Entry 7ZQK (X-ray diffraction, 2.20 A resolution); this record covers chains O and R.

[Chain O]
Protein: Glyceraldehyde-3-phosphate dehydrogenase A, chloroplastic
From: Chlamydomonas reinhardtii
Notes: EC 1.2.1.13
Reference sequence: P50362 (G3PA_CHLRE); the construct lacks a stretch of the UniProt sequence and is renumbered around it, so the offset changes along the chain: 2-18 = UniProt 39-55; 19-34 = UniProt 58-73; 36-60 = UniProt 74-98; 61-122 = UniProt 100-161; 2 more segments
Sequence (348 residues; each row starts with the number of its first residue; note: 3 numbers in that range are skipped by the numbering (no residue carries them; nothing is unmodelled there); a row labelled like 1A-1C holds insertion residues (1A, then the next letters in order); numbers below 1 keep their minus sign (Met-8 is residue -8)):
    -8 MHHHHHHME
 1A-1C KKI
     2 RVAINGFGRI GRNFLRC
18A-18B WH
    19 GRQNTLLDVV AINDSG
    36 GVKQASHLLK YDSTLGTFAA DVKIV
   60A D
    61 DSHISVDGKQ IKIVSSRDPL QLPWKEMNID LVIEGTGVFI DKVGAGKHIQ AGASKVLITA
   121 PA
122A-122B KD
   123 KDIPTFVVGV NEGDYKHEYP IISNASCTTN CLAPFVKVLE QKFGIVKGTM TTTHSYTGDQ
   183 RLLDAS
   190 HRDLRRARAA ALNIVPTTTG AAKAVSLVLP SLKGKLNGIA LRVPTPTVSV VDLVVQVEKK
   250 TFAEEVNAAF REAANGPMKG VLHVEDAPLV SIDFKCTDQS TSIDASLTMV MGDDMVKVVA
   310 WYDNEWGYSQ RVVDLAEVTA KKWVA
Unresolved in the structure: -8 to 0, 334
Differences from the reference sequence: initiating methionine (-8); expression tag (-7 to -1)
Ligand contacts: NAD (nicotinamide-adenine-dinucleotide): Asn6, Gly7, Phe8, Gly9, Arg10, Ile11, Asn31, Ser33, Ser76, Arg77, Gly95, Thr96, Gly97, Val98, Phe99, Thr119, Ala120, Cys149, His176, Thr179, Asn313, Glu314, Tyr317
Swiss-Prot annotation at these positions:
  - active site: Cys149 (Nucleophile)
  - binding site (NADP(+)): Arg10, Ile11, Asp32, Arg77, Asn313
  - binding site (D-glyceraldehyde 3-phosphate): Ser148 to Thr150, Thr179, Arg195, Thr208, Gly209, Arg231
  - site: His176 (Activates thiol group during catalysis)
What the authors report for this chain:
  - binding site for NAD: Gly9, Arg10, Ile11, Ser33, Thr96, Ser188, Tyr317
  - contacts within the chain: Cys149-His176
  - binding site for sulfate ion: Ser148, Thr179, Arg195, Thr208, Arg231
  - post-translational modification sites: Cys149

[Chain R]
Protein: Glyceraldehyde-3-phosphate dehydrogenase A, chloroplastic
From: Chlamydomonas reinhardtii
Notes: EC 1.2.1.13
Reference sequence: P50362 (G3PA_CHLRE); the construct lacks a stretch of the UniProt sequence and is renumbered around it, so the offset changes along the chain: 2-18 = UniProt 39-55; 19-34 = UniProt 58-73; 36-60 = UniProt 74-98; 61-122 = UniProt 100-161; 2 more segments
Sequence (348 residues; numbered -9 to 334 plus 7 insertion-coded residues; 3 numbers in that range are skipped by the numbering (no residue carries them; nothing is unmodelled there); the number before each row is that of its first residue; a row labelled like 1B-1C holds insertion residues (1B, then the next letters in order); numbers below 1 keep their minus sign (Met-9 is residue -9)):
    -9 MHHHHHHMEK
 1B-1C KI
     2 RVAINGFGRI GRNFLRC
18A-18B WH
    19 GRQNTLLDVV AINDSG
    36 GVKQASHLLK YDSTLGTFAA DVKIV
   60B D
    61 DSHISVDGKQ IKIVSSRDPL QLPWKEMNID LVIEGTGVFI DKVGAGKHIQ AGASKVLITA
   121 PA
122A-122B KD
   123 KDIPTFVVGV NEGDYKHEYP IISNASCTTN CLAPFVKVLE QKFGIVKGTM TTTHSYTGDQ
   183 RLLDAS
   190 HRDLRRARAA ALNIVPTTTG AAKAVSLVLP SLKGKLNGIA LRVPTPTVSV VDLVVQVEKK
   250 TFAEEVNAAF REAANGPMKG VLHVEDAPLV SIDFKCTDQS TSIDASLTMV MGDDMVKVVA
   310 WYDNEWGYSQ RVVDLAEVTA KKWVA
Unresolved in the structure: -9 to 0, 334
Differences from the reference sequence: initiating methionine (-9); expression tag (-8 to -2)
Ligand contacts: NAD (nicotinamide-adenine-dinucleotide): Asn6, Gly7, Phe8, Gly9, Arg10, Ile11, Asn31, Ser33, Ser76, Arg77, Gly95, Thr96, Gly97, Val98, Phe99, Thr119, Ala120, Cys149, Thr179, Asn313, Glu314, Tyr317
Swiss-Prot annotation at these positions:
  - active site: Cys149 (Nucleophile)
  - binding site (NADP(+)): Arg10, Ile11, Asp32, Arg77, Asn313
  - binding site (D-glyceraldehyde 3-phosphate): Ser148 to Thr150, Thr179, Arg195, Thr208, Gly209, Arg231
  - site: His176 (Activates thiol group during catalysis)
What the authors report for this chain:
  - binding site for NAD: Gly9, Arg10, Ile11, Ser33, Thr96, Ser188, Tyr317
  - binding site for sulfate ion: Ser148, Thr179, Arg195, Thr208, Arg231
  - post-translational modification sites: Cys149

[Interface between chain O and chain R]
Residue-residue contacts - 51 pairs, chain O then chain R:
  Arg10(O) with Asp186(R), salt bridge
  Arg13(O) with Asp186(R), hydrogen bond (side chain-backbone)
  Lys38(O) with Leu193(R)
  Gln39(O) with Ser188(R), hydrogen bond; His190(R)
  His42(O) with Leu193(R)
  Leu43(O) with Ala187(R)
  Tyr46(O) with Arg197(R)
  Asp47(O) with Asp186(R); Arg197(R)
  Ser48(O) with Asp186(R), hydrogen bond (backbone-side chain); Arg197(R), hydrogen bond; Ala198(R); Leu201(R); Asn202(R), hydrogen bond
  Tyr178(O) with Leu184(R), hydrophobic; Leu185(R); Leu201(R)
  Thr179(O) with Leu184(R); Leu185(R)
  Gln182(O) with Leu184(R)
  Leu184(O) with Tyr178(R), hydrophobic; Thr179(R); Gln182(R); Leu184(R), hydrophobic; Ala199(R), hydrophobic
  Leu185(O) with Tyr178(R), hydrophobic; Thr179(R); Pro235(R), hydrophobic
  Asp186(O) with Arg10(R); Arg13(R), hydrogen bond (backbone-side chain); Tyr46(R); Asp47(R); Ser48(R), hydrogen bond
  Ser188(O) with Gln39(R), hydrogen bond
  His190(O) with Gln39(R), hydrogen bond (backbone-side chain)
  Arg191(O) with Lys38(R)
  Leu193(O) with Lys38(R); His42(R)
  Arg197(O) with Tyr46(R); Asp47(R); Ser48(R)
  Ala198(O) with Ser48(R)
  Ala199(O) with Leu184(R), hydrophobic
  Ala200(O) with Ala200(R), hydrophobic
  Leu201(O) with Ser48(R); Tyr178(R); Pro235(R), hydrophobic
  Asn202(O) with Ser48(R), hydrogen bond
  Pro235(O) with Leu185(R); Leu201(R), hydrophobic
Other interface residues (no listed pair), chain O (31 interface residues in all): Thr49, Gly180, Ala187, Ala196, Glu314
Other interface residues (no listed pair), chain R (30 interface residues in all): Leu43, Gly180, Arg191, Ala196, Glu314

[Summary]
Chain O and chain R form an interface of 31 and 30 residues respectively, with 10 hydrogen bonds and 1 salt
bridge. Polar pairs include Arg10(O)-Asp186(R), Arg13(O)-Asp186(R) and Gln39(O)-Ser188(R). From the paper: a
binding site for NAD at Gly9(O), Arg10(O) and Gly9(R) among others; a binding site for sulfate ion at
Ser148(O), Thr179(O) and Ser148(R) among others.
Chain O and chain R are both Glyceraldehyde-3-phosphate dehydrogenase A, chloroplastic (Chlamydomonas
reinhardtii); the structure, Crystal structure of photosynthetic glyceraldehyde-3-phosphate dehydrogenase from
Chlamydomonas reinhardtii (CrGAPA) complexed with NAD+, was determined by X-ray diffraction together with 7ZQ3
and 7ZQ4 from the same study.
